1U95 - chains A and B of the 3 polymer chains in the assembly; structure by X-ray diffraction, 2.24 A resolution.

# Chain A
Protein: Antibody 2F5 (light chain)
From: Homo sapiens
Notes: antibody fragment or engineered binder
Sequence (214 residues; numbered 1 to 214; the number before each row is that of its first residue):
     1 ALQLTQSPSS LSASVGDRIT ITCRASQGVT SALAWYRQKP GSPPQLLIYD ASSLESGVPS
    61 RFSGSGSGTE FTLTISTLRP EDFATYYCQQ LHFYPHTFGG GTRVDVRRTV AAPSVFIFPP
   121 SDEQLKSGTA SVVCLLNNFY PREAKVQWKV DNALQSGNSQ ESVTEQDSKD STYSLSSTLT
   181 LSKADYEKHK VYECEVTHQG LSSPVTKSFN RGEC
Disulfides: Cys23-Cys88, Cys134-Cys194

# Chain B
Protein: Antibody 2F5 (heavy chain)
From: Homo sapiens
Notes: antibody fragment or engineered binder
Sequence (235 residues; each row starts with the number of its first residue; a row labelled like 35A-35B holds insertion residues (35A, then the next letters in order)):
     1 RITLKESGPP LVKPTQTLTL TCSFSGFSLS DFGVG
35A-35B VG
    36 WIRQPPGKAL EWLAIIYSDD DKRYSPSLNT RLTITKDTSK NQVVLVM
82A-82C TRV
    83 SPVDTATYFC AHRRGPTT
100A-100N LFGVPIARGPVNAM
   101 DVWGQGITVT ISSTSTKGPS VFPLAPSSKS TAGAAAALGC LVKDYFPEPV TVSWNSGALT
   161 SGVHTFPAVL QSSGLYSLSS VVTVPSSSLG TQTYTCNVNH KPSNTKVDKR VEPKSC
Not modelled in the structure: 127-132, 190-191
Disulfides: Cys22-Cys92, Cys140-Cys196

# How chain A and chain B interact
Pairs across the interface - 79 pairs, chain A then chain B:
  Ala32(A) - Asn100L(B)
  Leu33(A) - Asn100L(B)
  Ala34(A) - Asn100L(B)
  Ala34(A) - Ala100M(B)  hydrophobic
  Tyr36(A) - Ala100M(B)
  Tyr36(A) - Met100N(B)  hydrogen bond (side chain-backbone)
  Tyr36(A) - Trp103(B)
  Gln38(A) - Gln39(B)  hydrogen bond
  Pro43(A) - Phe91(B)  hydrophobic
  Pro43(A) - Gly104(B)
  Pro44(A) - Leu45(B)  hydrophobic
  Pro44(A) - Trp103(B)
  Leu46(A) - Ala100M(B)  hydrophobic
  Leu46(A) - Asp101(B)
  Tyr49(A) - Arg96(B)
  Tyr49(A) - Gly100I(B)
  Tyr49(A) - Pro100J(B)  hydrophobic
  Tyr49(A) - Asn100L(B)
  Tyr49(A) - Ala100M(B)  hydrophobic
  Asp50(A) - Gly100I(B)
  Asp50(A) - Asn100L(B)  hydrogen bond
  Glu55(A) - Arg96(B)  salt bridge
  Glu55(A) - Asp101(B)
  Tyr87(A) - Gln39(B)  hydrogen bond
  Tyr87(A) - Lys43(B)
  Tyr87(A) - Ala44(B)
  Tyr87(A) - Leu45(B)  hydrophobic
  Gln89(A) - Trp47(B)
  Gln89(A) - Met100N(B)
  Leu91(A) - Arg95(B)
  Leu91(A) - Val100K(B)
  Leu91(A) - Asn100L(B)
  Leu91(A) - Ala100M(B)
  Tyr94(A) - Trp47(B)  hydrophobic
  Tyr94(A) - Tyr52(B)  hydrogen bond
  Tyr94(A) - Arg58(B)
  Pro95(A) - Trp47(B)  hydrophobic
  Pro95(A) - Pro61(B)
  His96(A) - Trp47(B)
  His96(A) - Arg95(B)
  Phe98(A) - Ile37(B)  hydrophobic
  Phe98(A) - Leu45(B)
  Phe98(A) - Trp47(B)
  Phe98(A) - Trp103(B)  hydrophobic
  Gly100(A) - Ala44(B)
  Phe116(A) - Ala135(B)
  Phe116(A) - Ala137(B)  hydrophobic
  Phe118(A) - Leu124(B)
  Phe118(A) - Ala125(B)
  Phe118(A) - Pro126(B)
  Phe118(A) - Ala137(B)
  Ser121(A) - Phe122(B)
  Ser121(A) - Pro123(B)
  Glu123(A) - Val121(B)
  Glu123(A) - Lys209(B)  salt bridge
  Gln124(A) - Phe122(B)
  Gln124(A) - Lys143(B)
  Ser131(A) - Leu141(B)
  Ser131(A) - Lys143(B)
  Val133(A) - Leu124(B)  hydrophobic
  Leu135(A) - Ala137(B)  hydrophobic
  Leu135(A) - Phe166(B)  hydrophobic
  Leu135(A) - Val181(B)  hydrophobic
  Asn137(A) - His164(B)  hydrogen bond
  Asn137(A) - Thr183(B)
  Asn138(A) - His164(B)
  Gln160(A) - Val169(B)
  Gln160(A) - Leu170(B)  hydrogen bond (side chain-backbone)
  Gln160(A) - Gln171(B)
  Glu161(A) - Val169(B)
  Ser162(A) - Phe166(B)
  Ser162(A) - Pro167(B)  hydrogen bond (side chain-backbone)
  Val163(A) - Pro167(B)
  Thr164(A) - Phe166(B)
  Ser174(A) - His164(B)  hydrogen bond
  Ser174(A) - Phe166(B)
  Leu175(A) - Phe166(B)
  Ser176(A) - Phe166(B)
  Ser176(A) - Ser179(B)  hydrogen bond
Interface residues without a listed pair, chain A (43 interface residues in all): Ser31, Gly99, Pro119, Thr129, Asp167, Thr180
Interface residues without a listed pair, chain B (49 interface residues in all): Glu46, Ile50, Asp56, Ser60, Gln105, Ala136, Leu138, Thr165

# Overview
43 residues of chain A face 49 of chain B across their interface; the contacts include 10 hydrogen bonds and 2
salt bridges. Among the polar pairs are Glu55(A)-Arg96(B), Glu123(A)-Lys209(B) and Tyr36(A)-Met100N(B).
Here chain A is Antibody 2F5 (light chain) and chain B is Antibody 2F5 (heavy chain), both from Homo sapiens.
Entry 1U95 (Crystal structure of the HIV-1 Cross Neutralizing Monoclonal Antibody 2F5 in complex with gp41
Peptide ELDHWAS) was determined by X-ray diffraction together with 1U8H, 1U8I, 1U8J, 1U8L, 1U8M, 1U8N and 14
further entries from the same study.
